7A8W - chains BBB and CCC of the 3 polymer chains in the assembly; structure by X-ray diffraction, 2.15 A resolution.

Chain BBB:
Protein: NBS-LRR class disease resistance protein
Organism: Oryza sativa subsp. japonica
Reference sequence: D5L9G5 (D5L9G5_ORYSJ); residue numbers follow UniProt; this construct covers 183-261
Amino-acid sequence (81 residues; row label = number of the first residue in the row):
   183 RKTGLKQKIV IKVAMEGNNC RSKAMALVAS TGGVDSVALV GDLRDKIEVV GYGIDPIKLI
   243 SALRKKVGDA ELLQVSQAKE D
Not modelled in the structure: 183-185, 198-200, 263
Construct notes: expression tag (262-263)

Chain CCC:
Protein: Uncharacterized protein
Organism: Magnaporthe oryzae (strain 70-15 / ATCC MYA-4617 / FGSC 8958)
Reference sequence: G4MXW3 (G4MXW3_MAGO7); numbering as in UniProt (aligned over 22-113)
Amino-acid sequence (93 residues; numbered 21 to 113; the number before each row is that of its first residue):
    21 METGNKYIEK RAIDLSRERD PNFFDNPGIP VPECFWFMFK NNVRQDDGTC YSSWKMDMKV
    81 GPNWVHIKSD DNCNLSGDFP PGWIVLGKKR PGF
Not modelled in the structure: 21-32, 112-113
Construct notes: initiating methionine (21)
Cystine bridges: Cys54-Cys93

How chain BBB and chain CCC interact:
Pairs across the interface (39):
  Lys190(BBB) - Thr69(CCC)
  Asp217(BBB) - Asn46(CCC)
  Ser218(BBB) - Asn46(CCC)  hydrogen bond
  Ala220(BBB) - Phe44(CCC)  hydrophobic
  Val222(BBB) - Asn42(CCC)
  Gly223(BBB) - Asn42(CCC)  hydrogen bond (backbone-side chain)
  Asp224(BBB) - Arg39(CCC)  salt bridge
  Asp224(BBB) - Asn42(CCC)
  Arg226(BBB) - Asn42(CCC)
  Lys228(BBB) - Asp66(CCC)  salt bridge
  Glu230(BBB) - Phe44(CCC)
  Val232(BBB) - Asn46(CCC)
  Val232(BBB) - Ile49(CCC)  hydrophobic
  Glu253(BBB) - Lys79(CCC)  salt bridge
  Leu254(BBB) - Lys79(CCC)
  Leu254(BBB) - Trp84(CCC)  hydrophobic
  Leu255(BBB) - Asp66(CCC)
  Leu255(BBB) - Asp77(CCC)
  Leu255(BBB) - Met78(CCC)
  Leu255(BBB) - Lys79(CCC)  hydrogen bond (backbone-backbone)
  Leu255(BBB) - Trp84(CCC)
  Gln256(BBB) - Trp56(CCC)  hydrogen bond
  Gln256(BBB) - Asp77(CCC)
  Gln256(BBB) - Met78(CCC)
  Val257(BBB) - Met76(CCC)
  Val257(BBB) - Asp77(CCC)  hydrogen bond (backbone-backbone)
  Ser258(BBB) - Lys75(CCC)
  Ser258(BBB) - Met76(CCC)
  Gln259(BBB) - Tyr71(CCC)
  Gln259(BBB) - Trp74(CCC)  hydrogen bond (backbone-side chain)
  Gln259(BBB) - Lys75(CCC)
  Ala260(BBB) - Ile49(CCC)  hydrophobic
  Ala260(BBB) - Tyr71(CCC)
  Ala260(BBB) - Trp74(CCC)
  Lys261(BBB) - Pro50(CCC)
  Lys261(BBB) - Tyr71(CCC)
  Lys261(BBB) - Ser72(CCC)
  Lys261(BBB) - Trp74(CCC)
  Glu262(BBB) - Pro50(CCC)
Also at the interface, not in a pair above, chain BBB (24 interface residues in all): Lys188, Lys194, Leu221
Also at the interface, not in a pair above, chain CCC (23 interface residues in all): Phe43, Met58, Arg64, Asp67, Ser73

Summary:
The interface between chain BBB and chain CCC involves 24 residues on one side and 23 on the other; the
contacts include 6 hydrogen bonds and 3 salt bridges. Polar pairs include Asp224(BBB)-Arg39(CCC),
Lys228(BBB)-Asp66(CCC) and Glu253(BBB)-Lys79(CCC).
Here chain BBB is NBS-LRR class disease resistance protein (Oryza sativa subsp. japonica) and chain CCC is
Uncharacterized protein (Magnaporthe oryzae (strain 70-15 / ATCC MYA-4617 / FGSC 8958)). Entry 7A8W (Complex
of rice blast (Magnaporthe oryzae) effector protein AVR-PikC with an engineered HMA domain of Pikp-1 ...) was
determined by X-ray diffraction (same publication as 7A8X).
